PDB entry 8V45 | electron microscopy, 3.63 A resolution | chains B and O of the 8 polymer chains in the assembly

# Chain B
Protein: AriA antitoxin
Organism: Escherichia coli B185
Reference sequence: D6IC77 (D6IC77_ECOLX); residue numbers follow UniProt; this construct covers 2-464
Amino-acid sequence (464 residues; each row starts with the number of its first residue):
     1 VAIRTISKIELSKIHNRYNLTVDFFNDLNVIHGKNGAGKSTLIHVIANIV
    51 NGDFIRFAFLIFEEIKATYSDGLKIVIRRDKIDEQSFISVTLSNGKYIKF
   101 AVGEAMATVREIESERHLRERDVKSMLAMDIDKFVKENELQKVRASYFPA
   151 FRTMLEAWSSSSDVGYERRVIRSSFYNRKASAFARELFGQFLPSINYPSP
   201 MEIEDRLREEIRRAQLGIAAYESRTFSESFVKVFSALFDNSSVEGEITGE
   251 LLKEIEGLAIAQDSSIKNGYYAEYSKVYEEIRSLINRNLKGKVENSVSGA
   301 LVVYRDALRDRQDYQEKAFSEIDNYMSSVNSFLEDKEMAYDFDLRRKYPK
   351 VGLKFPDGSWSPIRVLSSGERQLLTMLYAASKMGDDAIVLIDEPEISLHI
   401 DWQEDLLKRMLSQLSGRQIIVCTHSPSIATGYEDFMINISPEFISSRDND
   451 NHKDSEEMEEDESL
Unresolved in the structure: 1-2, 114-124, 160-175, 236-247, 262-265, 288-295, 343-347, 384-386, 445-464
Construct notes: expression tag (1)
Residues lining bound ligands:
  - ATP (adenosine-5'-triphosphate), molecule 1: His-15, Arg-17, Tyr-18, Asn-35, Gly-36, Ala-37, Gly-38, Lys-39, Ser-40, Thr-41, Asp-392, Glu-393, His-424
  - ATP, molecule 2: Lys-336, Phe-355, Val-365, Ser-367, Ser-368
Reported in the primary citation:
  - mutagenesis - E393Q: abolished catalytic activity
  - mutagenesis - K39I, D392A: decreased catalytic activity
  - binding site for ATP: Lys-39 (proposed by the authors, not directly observed)
  - mutagenesis - E393Q: unchanged binding to Ocr

# Chain O
Protein: Protein Ocr
Organism: Escherichia phage T7
Reference sequence: P03775 (OCR_BPT7); residues 0-116 here correspond to UniProt positions 1-117 (UniProt number = residue number + 1)
Amino-acid sequence (117 residues; numbered 0 to 116; the number before each row is that of its first residue; numbering starts at 0):
     0 MAMSNMTYNNVFDHAYEMLKENIRYDDIRDTDDLHDAIHMAADNAVPHYY
    50 ADIFSVMASEGIDLEFEDSGLMPDTKDVIRILQARIYEQLTIDLWEDAED
   100 LLNEYLEEVEEYEEDEE
Unresolved in the structure: 0-2, 109-116

# Interface between chain B and chain O
Contacting residue pairs (16; chain B residue first):
  Arg-212(B) / Leu-63(O)
  Arg-213(B) / Ala-57(O)
  Leu-216(B) / Phe-53(O)
  Leu-216(B) / Met-56(O)
  Leu-216(B) / Ala-57(O)  hydrophobic
  Leu-216(B) / Leu-63(O)  hydrophobic
  Gly-217(B) / Ala-57(O)
  Ala-219(B) / Phe-53(O)  hydrophobic
  Ala-220(B) / Phe-53(O)  hydrophobic
  Ala-220(B) / Ser-54(O)
  Ser-223(B) / Phe-53(O)
  Arg-224(B) / Asn-4(O)  hydrogen bond
  Tyr-270(B) / Val-77(O)  hydrophobic
  Tyr-270(B) / Leu-81(O)  hydrophobic
  Tyr-271(B) / Tyr-49(O)  hydrogen bond
  Tyr-271(B) / Asp-76(O)
Other interface residues (no listed pair), chain B (12 interface residues in all): Glu-209, Tyr-274
Other interface residues (no listed pair), chain O (13 interface residues in all): Ala-50, Ser-58, Ile-78
From the paper, about this interface:
  - interface residues, chain O: Leu-81(O)

# Overview
12 residues of chain B face 13 of chain O across their interface, with 2 hydrogen bonds. Among the polar pairs
are Arg-224(B)/Asn-4(O) and Tyr-271(B)/Tyr-49(O). Ligands of chain B: ATP. From the paper: a binding site for
ATP at Lys-39(B); K39I and D392A of chain B reduce catalytic activity.
Chain B is AriA antitoxin (Escherichia coli B185) and chain O is Protein Ocr (Escherichia phage T7); the
structure, CryoEM structure of AriA-Ocr complex, was determined by electron microscopy (same publication as
8V46, 8V47, 8V48 and 8V49).
